Entry 6MQR (X-ray diffraction, 2.45 A resolution); this record covers chains H and L of the 3 polymer chains in the assembly.

[Chain H]
Name: antibody 0PV-A.01 Fab heavy chain
From: Macaca mulatta
Notes: antibody fragment or engineered binder
Chain sequence (228 residues; each row starts with the number of its first residue; a row labelled like 31A-31B holds insertion residues (31A, then the next letters in order)):
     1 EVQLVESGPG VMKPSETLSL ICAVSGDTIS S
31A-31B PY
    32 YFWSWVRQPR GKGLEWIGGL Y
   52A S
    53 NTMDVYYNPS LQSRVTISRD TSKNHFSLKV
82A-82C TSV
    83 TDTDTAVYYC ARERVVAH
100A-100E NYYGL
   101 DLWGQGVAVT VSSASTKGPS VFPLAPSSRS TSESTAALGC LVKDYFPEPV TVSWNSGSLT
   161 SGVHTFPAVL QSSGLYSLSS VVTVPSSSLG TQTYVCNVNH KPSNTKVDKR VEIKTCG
Unresolved in the structure: 217
Disulfides: Cys22-Cys92, Cys140-Cys196

[Chain L]
Name: antibody 0PV-A.01 Fab light chain
From: Macaca mulatta
Notes: antibody fragment or engineered binder
Chain sequence (214 residues; each row starts with the number of its first residue):
     1 DIQMTQSPSS LSASVGDRVT ITCRASQDIK NSLSWYQQKL GKAPRRLMHH SSTLETGVPS
    61 RFSGSGYGTE FTLSINSLQP EDIAAYYCQQ YEDFPLTFGG GTQVEIKRTV AAPSVFIFPP
   121 SEDQVKSGTV SVVCLLNNFY PREASVKWKV DGALKTGNSQ ESVTEQDSKD NTYSLSSTLT
   181 LSSTEYQSHK VYACEVTHQG LSSPVTKSFN RGEC
Unresolved in the structure: 214
Disulfides: Cys23-Cys88, Cys134-Cys194
Metal / ion sites: Ca2+: Asn137, Asn138

[Chain H / chain L interface]
Contacting residue pairs (58):
  Phe33(H) with Phe94(L), hydrophobic; Leu96(L), hydrophobic
  Gln39(H) with Gln38(L), hydrogen bond; Tyr87(L), hydrogen bond
  Lys43(H) with Tyr87(L)
  Gly44(H) with Tyr87(L)
  Leu45(H) with Pro44(L), hydrophobic; Tyr87(L), hydrophobic; Phe98(L)
  Trp47(H) with Phe94(L), hydrophobic; Pro95(L), hydrophobic; Leu96(L); Phe98(L)
  Tyr52(H) with Phe94(L)
  Tyr58(H) with Phe94(L), hydrophobic
  Pro61(H) with Pro95(L)
  Tyr91(H) with Gln38(L); Lys42(L), hydrogen bond (side chain-backbone); Ala43(L), hydrophobic
  Glu95(H) with Tyr36(L), hydrogen bond; Arg46(L), salt bridge
  Arg96(H) with Arg46(L); Glu55(L), salt bridge
  Val98(H) with His49(L)
  Asp101(H) with Arg46(L), salt bridge
  Trp103(H) with Tyr36(L), hydrophobic; Ala43(L), hydrophobic; Pro44(L)
  Gly104(H) with Ala43(L)
  Phe122(H) with Asp123(L); Gln124(L)
  Leu124(H) with Phe118(L), hydrophobic; Val133(L), hydrophobic
  Ala125(H) with Phe118(L)
  Thr135(H) with Phe116(L)
  Ala137(H) with Phe116(L), hydrophobic; Phe118(L)
  Leu138(H) with Phe118(L), hydrophobic
  Leu141(H) with Gln124(L); Ser131(L)
  Lys143(H) with Thr129(L)
  His164(H) with Asn137(L), hydrogen bond; Asn138(L), hydrogen bond; Ser174(L), hydrogen bond
  Phe166(H) with Leu135(L), hydrophobic; Ser162(L); Thr164(L); Ser174(L); Leu175(L); Ser176(L)
  Pro167(H) with Ser162(L), hydrogen bond (backbone-side chain); Val163(L)
  Val169(H) with Gln160(L)
  Gln171(H) with Gln160(L), hydrogen bond
  Val181(H) with Leu135(L), hydrophobic
  Thr183(H) with Asn137(L)
  Lys214(H) with Pro120(L), hydrogen bond (side chain-backbone); Ser121(L)
Also at the interface, not in a pair above, chain H (39 interface residues in all): Val37, Glu46, Asn60, Pro123, Pro126, Ala136, Ser179
Also at the interface, not in a pair above, chain L (35 interface residues in all): Glu122, Ser127, Asp167

[Overview]
39 residues of chain H and 35 residues of chain L are in contact, with 10 hydrogen bonds and 3 salt bridges.
Polar pairs include Glu95(H)-Arg46(L), Arg96(H)-Glu55(L) and Asp101(H)-Arg46(L). The Ca2+ site is built by
Asn137(L) and Asn138(L).
Here chain H is antibody 0PV-A.01 Fab heavy chain and chain L is antibody 0PV-A.01 Fab light chain, both from
Macaca mulatta. Entry 6MQR (Vaccine-elicited NHP FP-targeting neutralizing antibody 0PV-a.01 in complex with
FP (residue 512-519)) was determined by X-ray diffraction, deposited together with 6MPH, 6MQC, 6MQE, 6MQM,
6N16, 6N1V and 4 further entries.
